9BQW - chains H and L of the 3 polymer chains in the assembly; structure by X-ray diffraction, 2.55 A resolution.

== Chain H ==
Protein: F945 Fab Heavy Chain
From: Homo sapiens
Notes: antibody fragment or engineered binder
Sequence (228 residues; numbered 1 to 228; the number before each row is that of its first residue):
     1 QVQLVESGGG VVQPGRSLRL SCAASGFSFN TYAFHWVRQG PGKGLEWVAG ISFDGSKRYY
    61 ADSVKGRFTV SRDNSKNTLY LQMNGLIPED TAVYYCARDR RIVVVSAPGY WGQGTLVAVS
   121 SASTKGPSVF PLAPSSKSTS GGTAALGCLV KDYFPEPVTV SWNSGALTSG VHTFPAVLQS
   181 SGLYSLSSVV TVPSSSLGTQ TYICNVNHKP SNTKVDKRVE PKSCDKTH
Not modelled in the structure: 136-141, 223-228
Disulfides: Cys-22/Cys-96, Cys-148/Cys-204

== Chain L ==
Protein: F945 Fab Light Chain
From: Homo sapiens
Notes: antibody fragment or engineered binder
Sequence (213 residues; row label = number of the first residue in the row):
     1 DIQMTQSPSS LSASVGDRVT ITCQASHDIS NYLNWYQQKP GKAPKLLIFD ASYLETGVPS
    61 RFSGSGSGTD FTFTINSLQS EDIATYYCQQ YDTLLSFGGG TRVEIKRTVA APSVFIFPPS
   121 DEQLKSGTAS VVCLLNNFYP REAKVQWKVD NALQSGNSQE SVTEQDSKDS TYSLSSTLTL
   181 SKADYEKHKV YACEVTHQGL SSPVTKSFNR GEC
Not modelled in the structure: 213
Disulfides: Cys-23/Cys-88, Cys-133/Cys-193

== How chain H and chain L interact ==
Residue-residue contacts (68):
  His-35(H) / Leu-95(L)
  Val-37(H) / Phe-97(L)  hydrophobic
  Gln-39(H) / Gln-38(L)  hydrogen bond
  Gln-39(H) / Tyr-87(L)  hydrogen bond
  Lys-43(H) / Tyr-87(L)
  Gly-44(H) / Tyr-87(L)
  Leu-45(H) / Gln-38(L)
  Leu-45(H) / Pro-44(L)  hydrophobic
  Leu-45(H) / Tyr-87(L)  hydrophobic
  Leu-45(H) / Phe-97(L)
  Trp-47(H) / Leu-95(L)
  Trp-47(H) / Phe-97(L)
  Tyr-59(H) / Leu-94(L)  hydrophobic
  Tyr-60(H) / Leu-94(L)
  Asp-62(H) / Asp-1(L)
  Tyr-95(H) / Gln-38(L)
  Tyr-95(H) / Ala-43(L)  hydrophobic
  Arg-100(H) / Leu-46(L)
  Arg-100(H) / Phe-49(L)
  Arg-100(H) / Glu-55(L)  salt bridge
  Arg-101(H) / Asp-50(L)  salt bridge
  Arg-101(H) / Tyr-91(L)  hydrogen bond
  Val-105(H) / Leu-95(L)  hydrophobic
  Ser-106(H) / Asn-34(L)
  Ser-106(H) / Gln-89(L)
  Ser-106(H) / Tyr-91(L)
  Ser-106(H) / Leu-95(L)
  Ala-107(H) / Asn-34(L)
  Ala-107(H) / Tyr-36(L)
  Ala-107(H) / Gln-89(L)
  Pro-108(H) / Tyr-36(L)  hydrogen bond (backbone-side chain)
  Pro-108(H) / Gln-89(L)
  Pro-108(H) / Leu-95(L)
  Trp-111(H) / Tyr-36(L)  hydrophobic
  Trp-111(H) / Ala-43(L)  hydrophobic
  Trp-111(H) / Pro-44(L)  hydrogen bond (side chain-backbone)
  Gly-112(H) / Ala-43(L)
  Phe-130(H) / Ser-120(L)
  Phe-130(H) / Gln-123(L)
  Pro-131(H) / Ser-120(L)
  Pro-131(H) / Glu-122(L)
  Leu-132(H) / Phe-117(L)
  Ala-133(H) / Phe-117(L)
  Ala-145(H) / Phe-115(L)  hydrophobic
  Ala-145(H) / Phe-117(L)
  Leu-146(H) / Phe-117(L)  hydrophobic
  Leu-149(H) / Ser-130(L)
  Lys-151(H) / Gln-123(L)
  Lys-151(H) / Ser-130(L)
  His-172(H) / Asn-136(L)
  His-172(H) / Asn-137(L)  hydrogen bond
  His-172(H) / Ser-173(L)  hydrogen bond
  Phe-174(H) / Leu-134(L)  hydrophobic
  Phe-174(H) / Ser-161(L)
  Phe-174(H) / Thr-163(L)
  Phe-174(H) / Ser-173(L)
  Phe-174(H) / Leu-174(L)
  Phe-174(H) / Ser-175(L)
  Pro-175(H) / Ser-161(L)  hydrogen bond (backbone-side chain)
  Pro-175(H) / Val-162(L)
  Val-177(H) / Gln-159(L)
  Val-177(H) / Glu-160(L)
  Val-177(H) / Ser-161(L)
  Leu-178(H) / Gln-159(L)
  Gln-179(H) / Gln-159(L)
  Val-189(H) / Leu-134(L)  hydrophobic
  Thr-191(H) / Asn-136(L)  hydrogen bond
  Lys-222(H) / Asp-121(L)  salt bridge
Interface residues without a listed pair, chain H (40 interface residues in all): Glu-46, Pro-134, Thr-143, Thr-173
Interface residues without a listed pair, chain L (39 interface residues in all): Lys-42, Ser-96, Thr-128, Val-132, Asp-166

== In short ==
40 residues of chain H and 39 residues of chain L are in contact; the contacts include 9 hydrogen bonds and 3
salt bridges. Polar pairs include Arg-100(H)/Glu-55(L), Arg-101(H)/Asp-50(L) and Lys-222(H)/Asp-121(L).
Chain H is F945 Fab Heavy Chain and chain L is F945 Fab Light Chain, both from Homo sapiens; the structure,
Fab F945-DbpA complex, was determined by X-ray diffraction.
